PDB entry 9FP2 | electron microscopy, 3.76 A resolution | chains Q and R of the 8 polymer chains in the assembly

Chain Q:
Protein: Cell division protein
Organism: Escherichia coli
Reference sequence: A0A0B1KWQ0 (A0A0B1KWQ0_ECOLX); residues 1-250 here = UniProt positions 1-250
Amino-acid sequence (250 residues; row label = number of the first residue in the row):
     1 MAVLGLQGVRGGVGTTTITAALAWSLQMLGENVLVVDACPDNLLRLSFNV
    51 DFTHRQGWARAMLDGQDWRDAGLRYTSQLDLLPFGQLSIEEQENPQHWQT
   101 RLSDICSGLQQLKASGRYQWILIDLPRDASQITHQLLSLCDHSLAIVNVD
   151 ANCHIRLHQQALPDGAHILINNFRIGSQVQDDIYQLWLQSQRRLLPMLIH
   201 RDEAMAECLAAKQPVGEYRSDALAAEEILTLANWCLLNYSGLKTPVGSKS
Unresolved in the structure: 1, 242-250
Bound ions: Mg2+: Thr16 (together with ATP)
Residues lining bound ligands:
  - ATP (adenosine-5'-triphosphate), molecule 1: Arg10, Gly11, Gly12, Val13, Gly14, Thr15, Thr16, Thr17, Cys39, Asp41, Leu43, Asn171, Asn172, Ile199, His200, Arg201, Asp202, Met205, Ala206
  - ATP, molecule 2: Arg10, Asp150, Ala151, Asn152, Arg156

Chain R:
Protein: Protein YhjR
Organism: Escherichia coli
Notes: engineered mutation(s): N-terminal His-tag
Amino-acid sequence (77 residues; numbered -14 to 62; the number before each row is that of its first residue; numbers below 1 keep their minus sign (Met-14 is residue -14)):
   -14 MGSSHHHHHHHHAAGSNNNEPDTLPDPAIGYIFQNDIVALKQAFSLPDID
    36 YADISQREQLAAALKRWPLLAEFAQQK
Unresolved in the structure: -14 to 31, 61-62

Interface between chain Q and chain R:
Residue-residue contacts - 10 pairs, chain Q then chain R:
  Phe52(Q) - Glu57(R)
  Phe52(Q) - Phe58(R)  hydrophobic
  Glu207(Q) - Trp52(R)
  Leu209(Q) - Leu54(R)
  Ala210(Q) - Trp52(R)  hydrophobic
  Ala210(Q) - Pro53(R)
  Ala210(Q) - Leu54(R)  hydrogen bond (backbone-backbone)
  Ala211(Q) - Pro53(R)
  Lys212(Q) - Glu57(R)  salt bridge
  Tyr218(Q) - Trp52(R)
Also at the interface, not in a pair above, chain Q (10 interface residues in all): Leu46, Val50, Asp51

In short:
10 residues of chain Q and 5 residues of chain R are in contact, with 1 hydrogen bond and 1 salt bridge. Among
the polar pairs are Lys212(Q)-Glu57(R) and Ala210(Q)-Leu54(R). Ligands of chain Q: ATP.
Here chain Q is Cell division protein and chain R is Protein YhjR, both from Escherichia coli. Entry 9FP2
(Cryo-EM structure of the BcsEFRQ regulatory subcomplex for E. coli cellulose secretion in non-saturating
c-di-GMP (local)) was determined by electron microscopy (same publication as 9FMV, 9FMZ, 9FNN, 9FO7 and 9FP0).
